PDB entry 9GUP | electron microscopy, 2.80 A resolution | chains A and F of the 23 polymer chains in the assembly

Chain A:
Molecule: 16S ribosomal RNA
Organism: Escherichia coli K-12
Sequence (1541 nucleotides; each row starts with the number of its first residue):
     1 AAAUUGAAGA GUUUGAUCAU GGCUCAGAUU GAACGCUGGC GGCAGGCCUA ACACAUGCAA
    61 GUCGAACGGU AACAGGAAGA AGCUUGCUUC UUUGCUGACG AGUGGCGGAC GGGUGAGUAA
   121 UGUCUGGGAA ACUGCCUGAU GGAGGGGGAU AACUACUGGA AACGGUAGCU AAUACCGCAU
   181 AACGUCGCAA GACCAAAGAG GGGUACCUUC GGGCCUCUUG CCAUCGGAUG UGCCCAGAUG
   241 GGAUUAGCUA GUAGGUGGGG UAACGGCUCA CCUAGGCGAC GAUCCCUAGC UGGUCUGAGA
   301 GGAUGACCAG CCACACUGGA ACUGAGACAC GGUCCAGACU CCUACGGGAG GCAGCAGUGG
   361 GGAAUAUUGC ACAAUGGGCG CAAGCCUGAU GCAGCCAUGC CGCGUGUAUG AAGAAGGCCU
   421 UCGGGUUGUA AAGUACUUUC AGCGGGGAGG AAGGGAGUAA AGUUAAUACC UUUGCUCAUU
   481 GACGUUACCC GCAGAAGAAG CACCGGCUAA CUCCGUGCCA GCAGCCXCGG UAAUACGGAG
   541 GGUGCAAGCG UUAAUCGGAA UUACUGGGCG UAAAGCGCAC GCAGGCGGUU UGUUAAGUCA
   601 GAUGUGAAAU CCCCGGGCUC AACCUGGGAA CUGCAUCUGA UACUGGCAAG CUUGAGUCUC
   661 GUAGAGGGGG GUAGAAUUCC AGGUGUAGCG GUGAAAUGCG UAGAGAUCUG GAGGAAUACC
   721 GGUGGCGAAG GCGGCCCCCU GGACGAAGAC UGACGCUCAG GUGCGAAAGC GUGGGGAGCA
   781 AACAGGAUUA GAUACCCUGG UAGUCCACGC CGUAAACGAU GUCGACUUGG AGGUUGUGCC
   841 CUUGAGGCGU GGCUUCCGGA GCUAACGCGU UAAGUCGACC GCCUGGGGAG UACGGCCGCA
   901 AGGUUAAAAC UCAAAUGAAU UGACGGGGGC CCGCACAAGC GGUGGAGCAU GUGGUUUAAU
   961 UCGAUGXAAC GCGAAGAACC UUACCUGGUC UUGACAUCCA CGGAAGUUUU CAGAGAUGAG
  1021 AAUGUGCCUU CGGGAACCGU GAGACAGGUG CUGCAUGGCU GUCGUCAGCU CGUGUUGUGA
  1081 AAUGUUGGGU UAAGUCCCGC AACGAGCGCA ACCCUUAUCC UUUGUUGCCA GCGGUCCGGC
  1141 CGGGAACUCA AAGGAGACUG CCAGUGAUAA ACUGGAGGAA GGUGGGGAUG ACGUCAAGUC
  1201 AUCAUGGCCC UUACGACCAG GGCUACACAC GUGCUACAAU GGCGCAUACA AAGAGAAGCG
  1261 ACCUCGCGAG AGCAAGCGGA CCUCAUAAAG UGCGUCGUAG UCCGGAUUGG AGUCUGCAAC
  1321 UCGACUCCAU GAAGUCGGAA UCGCUAGUAA UCGUGGAUCA GAAUGCCACG GUGAAUACGU
  1381 UCCCGGGCCU UGUACACACC GCCCGUXACA CCAUGGGAGU GGGUUGCAAA AGAAGUAGGU
  1441 AGCUUAACCU UCGGGAGGGC GCUUACCACU UUGUGAUUCA UGACUGGGGU GAAGUCGUAA
  1501 CAAGGUAACC GUAGGGGAAC CUGCGGUUGG AUCACCUCCU U
Disordered / not traced: 1492-1493
Modified residues: PSU (pseudouridine-5'-monophosphate) at position 516, G7M (N7-methyl-guanosine-5'-monophosphate) at position 527, 2MG (2N-methylguanosine-5'-monophosphate) at position 966, 5MC (5-methylcytidine-5'-monophosphate) at position 967, 2MG (2N-methylguanosine-5'-monophosphate) at position 1207, 4OC (4n,o2'-methylcytidine-5'-monophosphate) at position 1402, 5MC (5-methylcytidine-5'-monophosphate) at position 1407, UR3 (3-methyluridine-5'-monophoshate) at position 1498, 2MG (2N-methylguanosine-5'-monophosphate) at position 1516, MA6 (6N-dimethyladenosine-5'-monophoshate) at position 1518, MA6 (6N-dimethyladenosine-5'-monophoshate) at position 1519
Metal / ion sites: Mg2+ site 1 near G21 (its only coordinating residue here); Mg2+ site 2: A59, U387; Mg2+ site 3 near G100 (its only coordinating residue here); Mg2+ site 4: A109, G331; Mg2+ site 5 near G111 (its only coordinating residue here); Mg2+ site 6: A116, G117, G289; Mg2+ site 7: A174, C175; Mg2+ site 8: U180, A195; Mg2+ site 9: G299, G558; Mg2+ site 10 near C352 (its only coordinating residue here); Mg2+ site 11: A509, A510; Mg2+ site 12: PSU_516, A533; 35 more Mg2+ sites not listed

Chain F:
Protein: 30S ribosomal protein S5
Organism: Escherichia coli K-12
UniProtKB: P0A7W1 (RS5_ECOLI); numbering as in UniProt (aligned over 10-165)
Amino-acid sequence (156 residues; numbered 10 to 165; the number before each row is that of its first residue):
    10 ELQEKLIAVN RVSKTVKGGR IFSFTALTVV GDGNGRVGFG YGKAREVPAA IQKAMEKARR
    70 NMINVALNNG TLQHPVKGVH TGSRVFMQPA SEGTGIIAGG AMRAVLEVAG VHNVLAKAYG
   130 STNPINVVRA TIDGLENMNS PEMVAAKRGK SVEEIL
Curated features (UniProtKB/Swiss-Prot):
  - natural variant: Arg-20 (R20L: In strain: SPCR9), Val-21 (V21E: In strain: SPCR7), Ser-22 (S22P: In strain: SPCR13 and SPCR15), Gly-104 (G104R: In strain: N-660), Arg-112 (R112G: In strain: NEA-314; R112L: In strain: N-421 and D-1023; R112S: In strain: NEA-319), Glu-151 (E151S: In strain: B)
  - mutagenesis: Arg-20 to Arg-29 (No effect on mRNA unwinding ability of the ribosome)

Interface between chain A and chain F:
Contacting residue pairs (65):
  U5(A) / Ser-100(F)  base contact
  G6(A) / Ala-99(F)  base contact
  G6(A) / Ser-100(F)  hydrogen bond to the base
  G6(A) / Thr-103(F)  hydrogen bond to the base
  G6(A) / Leu-124(F)  base contact
  A7(A) / Phe-95(F)  base contact
  A7(A) / Gln-97(F)  base contact
  A7(A) / Ile-106(F)  phosphate contact
  A7(A) / Leu-124(F)  phosphate contact
  A7(A) / Ala-125(F)  hydrogen bond to the sugar
  A7(A) / Tyr-128(F)  base contact
  A8(A) / Ile-106(F)  base contact
  A8(A) / Ala-107(F)  sugar contact
  A8(A) / Gly-108(F)  sugar contact
  A8(A) / Arg-112(F)  hydrogen bond to the base
  A8(A) / Ala-125(F)  sugar contact
  G9(A) / Gly-108(F)  phosphate contact
  G9(A) / Lys-126(F)  salt bridge to the phosphate
  G9(A) / Ala-127(F)  phosphate contact
  A10(A) / Thr-131(F)  hydrogen bond to the phosphate
  G15(A) / Ser-22(F)  hydrogen bond to the base
  G15(A) / Thr-24(F)  sugar contact
  G15(A) / Arg-29(F)  hydrogen bond to the sugar
  A16(A) / Val-21(F)  sugar contact
  A16(A) / Ser-22(F)  hydrogen bond to the sugar
  U17(A) / Asn-19(F)  hydrogen bond to the phosphate
  C18(A) / Asn-132(F)  hydrogen bond to the phosphate
  C18(A) / Asn-135(F)  phosphate contact
  A19(A) / Ser-130(F)  hydrogen bond to the phosphate
  A19(A) / Asn-132(F)  phosphate contact
  A19(A) / Asn-135(F)  phosphate contact
  U20(A) / Ser-130(F)  phosphate contact
  A559(A) / Lys-126(F)  salt bridge to the phosphate
  A560(A) / Tyr-128(F)  stacking on the base
  A864(A) / Thr-90(F)  sugar contact
  U921(A) / Lys-23(F)  hydrogen bond to the sugar
  U921(A) / Thr-24(F)  hydrogen bond to the sugar
  G922(A) / Thr-24(F)  sugar contact
  G922(A) / Val-25(F)  sugar contact
  G922(A) / Lys-26(F)  sugar contact
  A923(A) / Lys-26(F)  phosphate contact
  U1073(A) / Lys-62(F)  salt bridge to the phosphate
  G1074(A) / Arg-69(F)  salt bridge to the phosphate
  U1078(A) / His-89(F)  hydrogen bond to the sugar
  U1078(A) / Ile-134(F)  sugar contact
  U1078(A) / Asn-135(F)  hydrogen bond to the base
  U1078(A) / Arg-138(F)  sugar contact
  G1079(A) / Tyr-50(F)  hydrogen bond to the phosphate
  G1079(A) / Ile-134(F)  phosphate contact
  G1079(A) / Arg-138(F)  salt bridge to the phosphate
  A1080(A) / Val-21(F)  phosphate contact
  A1080(A) / Ser-22(F)  phosphate contact
  A1080(A) / Thr-34(F)  phosphate contact
  A1080(A) / Tyr-50(F)  hydrogen bond to the phosphate
  A1080(A) / Lys-52(F)  salt bridge to the phosphate
  A1081(A) / Val-21(F)  phosphate contact
  A1081(A) / Ser-22(F)  phosphate contact
  A1081(A) / Lys-23(F)  phosphate contact
  A1081(A) / Lys-52(F)  salt bridge to the phosphate
  A1082(A) / Lys-23(F)  phosphate contact
  A1396(A) / Arg-29(F)  hydrogen bond to the phosphate
  C1397(A) / Arg-29(F)  salt bridge to the phosphate
  A1398(A) / Thr-24(F)  base contact
  A1398(A) / Val-25(F)  base contact
  A1398(A) / Lys-26(F)  base contact
Other interface residues (no listed pair), chain A (33 interface residues in all): G558, A865, C1071, G1072, U1075
Other interface residues (no listed pair), chain F (44 interface residues in all): Arg-20, Gly-28, Ser-32, Arg-54, Glu-65, Lys-66, Gly-91, Gly-109, Gly-129

Summary:
33 residues of chain A and 44 residues of chain F are in contact; the contacts include 18 hydrogen bonds, 8
salt bridges and 1 aromatic stacking contact. Among the polar pairs are G6(A)/Ser-100(F), G6(A)/Thr-103(F) and
A8(A)/Arg-112(F). From UniProt: 10 mutagenesis sites on chain F.
Chain A is 16S ribosomal RNA and chain F is 30S ribosomal protein S5, both from Escherichia coli K-12; the
structure, 30S mRNA delivery complex (open head), was determined by electron microscopy, deposited together
with 9GUQ, 9GUR, 9GUS, 9GUT, 9GUU, 9GUV, 9GUW and 9GUX.
